PDB entry 5EXZ | X-ray diffraction, 1.90 A resolution | chain A

[Chain A]
Protein: Polyhedrin
Source organism: Bombyx mori cypovirus 1
UniProt: P11041 (PYHD_CPVBM); residues 2-248 here = UniProt positions 2-248
Amino-acid sequence (248 residues; each row starts with the number of its first residue):
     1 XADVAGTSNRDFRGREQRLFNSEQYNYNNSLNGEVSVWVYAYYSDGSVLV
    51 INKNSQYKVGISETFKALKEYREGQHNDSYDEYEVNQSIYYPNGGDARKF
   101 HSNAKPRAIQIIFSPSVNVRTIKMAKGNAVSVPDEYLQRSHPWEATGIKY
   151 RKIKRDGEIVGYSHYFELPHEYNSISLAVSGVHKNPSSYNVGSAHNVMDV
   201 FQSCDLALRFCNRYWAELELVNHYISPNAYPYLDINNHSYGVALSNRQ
Differences from the reference sequence: acetylation (1)
Modified residues: ACE (acetyl group) at position 1
Residues lining bound ligands:
  - ATP (adenosine-5'-triphosphate): Tyr-25, Lys-152, Lys-154, Gly-157, Ile-159, Tyr-162, Lys-184
  - CTP (cytidine-5'-triphosphate): Gly-74, His-76, Asn-77, Asp-78, Ser-79, Tyr-80, Asp-81, Glu-84, Asp-96, Ala-97, Arg-98
  - GTP (guanosine-5'-triphosphate): His-170, Tyr-172, Asn-173
Curated features (UniProtKB/Swiss-Prot):
  - glycosylation (N-linked (GlcNAc...) asparagine): Asn-28, Asn-77, Asn-86, Asn-237
  - natural variant: His-101 (H101Y: In strain: A), Gln-248 (Q248QRLLV: In strain: A)

[Overview]
Chain A binds ATP, CTP and GTP.
Chain A is Polyhedrin (Bombyx mori cypovirus 1); the structure, Crystal structure of purified recombinant CPV1
Polyhedra, was determined by X-ray diffraction (same publication as 5EXY).
